3FNF - chains A and D of the 4 polymer chains in the assembly; structure by X-ray diffraction, 2.30 A resolution.

# Chain A (and D)
Protein: Enoyl-[acyl-carrier-protein] reductase [NADH]
Source organism: Mycobacterium tuberculosis
Notes: EC 1.3.1.9; chain D of this document is another copy of the same molecule, construct and numbering; everything in this record applies to it too
Reference sequence: P0A5Y6 (INHA_MYCTU); residues 1-269 here = UniProt positions 1-269
Chain sequence (269 residues; row label = number of the first residue in the row):
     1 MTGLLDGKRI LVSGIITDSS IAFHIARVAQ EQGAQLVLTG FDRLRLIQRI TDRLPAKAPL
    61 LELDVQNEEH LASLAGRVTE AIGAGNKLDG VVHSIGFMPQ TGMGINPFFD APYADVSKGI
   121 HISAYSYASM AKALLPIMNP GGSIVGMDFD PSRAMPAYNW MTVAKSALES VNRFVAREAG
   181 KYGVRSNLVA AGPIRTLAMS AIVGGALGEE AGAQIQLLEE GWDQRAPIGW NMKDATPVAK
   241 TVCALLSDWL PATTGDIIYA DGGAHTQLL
Unresolved in the structure: 1 (chain D: 1, 201-211)
Ligand contacts:
  - 5-benzyl-2-(2,4-dichlorophenoxy)phenol (JPM): G96, F97, M98, M103, F149, Y158, M161, K165, P193, T196, A198, M199, I215, L218, E219
  - NAD (nicotinamide-adenine-dinucleotide): G14, I15, I16, S20, I21, A22, F41, L63, D64, V65, Q66, S94, I95, G96, F97, I122, M147, D148, F149, Y158, K165, A191, G192, P193, I194, T196, A198
From the paper describing this entry:
  - binding site for 5-benzyl-2-(2,4-dichlorophenoxy)phenol: F149, Y158, P193, M199, I215, L218

# How chain A and chain D interact
Contacting residue pairs (73):
  T2(A) with T2(D)
  L4(A) with L4(D), hydrophobic; W249(D), hydrophobic
  V28(A) with W249(D), hydrophobic
  Q32(A) with W249(D)
  R173(A) with T266(D); Q267(D), hydrogen bond (backbone-side chain)
  A176(A) with P227(D)
  R177(A) with Q267(D), hydrogen bond; L269(D), hydrogen bond (side chain-backbone)
  G180(A) with P227(D); I228(D)
  V184(A) with I228(D)
  R185(A) with I228(D)
  P227(A) with A176(D); R177(D); G180(D)
  I228(A) with G180(D); V184(D); P251(D); T254(D)
  P237(A) with P251(D), hydrophobic; A252(D), hydrophobic
  K240(A) with D248(D); W249(D); P251(D)
  T241(A) with W249(D); L250(D)
  A244(A) with W249(D); L250(D), hydrophobic
  D248(A) with K240(D)
  W249(A) with L4(D), hydrophobic; V28(D), hydrophobic; Q32(D); K240(D); T241(D); A244(D)
  L250(A) with A244(D), hydrophobic
  P251(A) with I228(D); P237(D); K240(D); T241(D)
  A252(A) with W230(D), hydrophobic; P237(D), hydrophobic; Y259(D); A260(D); D261(D), hydrogen bond (backbone-backbone); G262(D), hydrogen bond (backbone-backbone); G263(D)
  T253(A) with Y259(D)
  T254(A) with I228(D); G262(D); G263(D); T266(D)
  G255(A) with T266(D)
  D256(A) with Y259(D); H265(D), salt bridge
  Y259(A) with A252(D); T253(D); D256(D)
  A260(A) with A252(D)
  D261(A) with A252(D), hydrogen bond (backbone-backbone)
  G262(A) with A252(D), hydrogen bond (backbone-backbone); T254(D), hydrogen bond (backbone-side chain)
  G263(A) with A252(D); T254(D)
  H265(A) with D256(D), salt bridge
  T266(A) with R173(D); T254(D); G255(D)
  Q267(A) with R173(D), hydrogen bond (side chain-backbone); R177(D), hydrogen bond
  L269(A) with R177(D), hydrogen bond (backbone-side chain)
Also at the interface, not in a pair above, chain A (38 interface residues in all): K181, W230, C243, I258
Also at the interface, not in a pair above, chain D (38 interface residues in all): K181, R185, C243, I258

# In short
Chain A and chain D each contribute 38 residues to their interface; the contacts include 11 hydrogen bonds and
2 salt bridges. Polar pairs include D256(A)-H265(D), R173(A)-Q267(D) and R177(A)-Q267(D). Bound to chain A:
NAD and 5-benzyl-2-(2,4-dichlorophenoxy)phenol. The paper reports a binding site for
5-benzyl-2-(2,4-dichlorophenoxy)phenol at F149(A), Y158(A) and P193(A) among others.
Chain A and chain D are both Enoyl-[acyl-carrier-protein] reductase [NADH] (Mycobacterium tuberculosis); the
structure, Crystal structure of InhA bound to triclosan derivative, was determined by X-ray diffraction
together with 3FNE, 3FNG and 3FNH from the same study.
